8HYJ - chains B and T of the 16 polymer chains in the assembly; structure by electron microscopy, 4.30 A resolution (low resolution: residue-level contacts below are approximate; hydrogen-bond / salt-bridge calls are withheld).

# Chain B
Molecule: DNA-directed RNA polymerases IV and V subunit 2
From: Arabidopsis thaliana
Notes: EC 2.7.7.6
UniProtKB: Q9LK40 (NRPD2_ARATH); residues 1-1172 here = UniProt positions 1-1172
Sequence (1172 residues; numbered 1 to 1172; the number before each row is that of its first residue):
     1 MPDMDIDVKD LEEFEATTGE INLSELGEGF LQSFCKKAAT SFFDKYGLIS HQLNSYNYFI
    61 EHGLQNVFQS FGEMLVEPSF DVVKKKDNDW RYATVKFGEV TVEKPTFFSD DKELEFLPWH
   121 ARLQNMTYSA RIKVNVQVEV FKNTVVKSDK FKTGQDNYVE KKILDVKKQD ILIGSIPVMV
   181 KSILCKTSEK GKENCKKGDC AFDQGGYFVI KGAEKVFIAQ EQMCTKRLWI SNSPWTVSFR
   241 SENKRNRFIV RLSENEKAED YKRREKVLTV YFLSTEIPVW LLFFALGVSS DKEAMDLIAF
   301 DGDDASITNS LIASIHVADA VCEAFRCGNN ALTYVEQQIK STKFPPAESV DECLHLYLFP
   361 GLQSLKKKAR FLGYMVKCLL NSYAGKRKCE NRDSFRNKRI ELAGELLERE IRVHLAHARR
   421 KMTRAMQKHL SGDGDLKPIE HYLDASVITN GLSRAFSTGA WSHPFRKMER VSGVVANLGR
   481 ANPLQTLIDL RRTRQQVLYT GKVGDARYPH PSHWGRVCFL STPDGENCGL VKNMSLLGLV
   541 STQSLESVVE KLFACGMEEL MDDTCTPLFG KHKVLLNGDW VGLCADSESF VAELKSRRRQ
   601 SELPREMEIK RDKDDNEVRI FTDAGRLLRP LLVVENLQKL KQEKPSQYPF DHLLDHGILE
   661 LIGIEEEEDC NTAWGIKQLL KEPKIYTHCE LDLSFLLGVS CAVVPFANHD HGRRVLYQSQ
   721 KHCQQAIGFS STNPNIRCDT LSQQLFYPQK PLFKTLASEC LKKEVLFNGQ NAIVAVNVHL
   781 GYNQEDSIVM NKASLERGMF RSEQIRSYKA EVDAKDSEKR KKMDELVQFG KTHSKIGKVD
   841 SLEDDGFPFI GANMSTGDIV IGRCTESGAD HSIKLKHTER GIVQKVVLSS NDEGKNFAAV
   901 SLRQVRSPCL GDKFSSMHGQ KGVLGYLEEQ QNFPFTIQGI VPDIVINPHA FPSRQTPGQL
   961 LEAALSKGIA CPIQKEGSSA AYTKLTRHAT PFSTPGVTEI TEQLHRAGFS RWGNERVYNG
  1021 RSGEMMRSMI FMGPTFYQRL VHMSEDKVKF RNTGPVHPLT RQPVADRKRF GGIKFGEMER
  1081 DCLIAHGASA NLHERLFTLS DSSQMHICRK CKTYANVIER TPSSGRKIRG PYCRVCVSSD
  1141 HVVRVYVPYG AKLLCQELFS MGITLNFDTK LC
Not modelled in the structure: 1-21, 80-89, 142-169, 433-436, 498-504, 644-646, 814-826, 834-838, 865-870, 975-981, 1117-1129, 1172
UniProt features mapped onto this chain:
  - zinc finger: Cys1108 to Cys1136 (C4-type)
  - binding site (Mg(2+)): Asp786
  - binding site (Zn(2+)): Cys1108, Cys1111, Cys1133, Cys1136
  - mutagenesis: Arg629 (R629Q: In nrpd/e2-19; decreased DNA methylation)
What the authors report for this chain:
  - binding site for the 48-nt DNA strand (chain T): Lys215, Arg454, Ser457, Asn477
  - binding site for the 48-nt DNA strand: Arg240, Phe344
  - binding site for the 30-nt RNA strand: Asn527, Lys721, Gln724, Gln725, Lys921, His1057

# Chain T
Molecule: 48-nt DNA strand
Sequence (48 nucleotides; row label = number of the first residue in the row; numbers below 1 keep their minus sign (DC-22 is residue -22)):
   -22 CACTCTACCG ATAAGCAGAC ATACCTCTCG ACCCTGTGCT AGACACGG
Not modelled in the structure: 15-25

# Chain B / chain T interface
Contacting residue pairs - 16 pairs, chain B then chain T:
  Ile210(B) with DG7(T)
  Ala213(B) with DG7(T)
  Lys215(B) with DG7(T)
  Arg454(B) with DA8(T)
  Ser457(B) with DG7(T); DA8(T)
  Asn477(B) with DC6(T)
  Thr740(B) with DC6(T)
  Ala1065(B) with DT3(T)
  Arg1067(B) with DT3(T)
  Lys1068(B) with DC4(T)
  Ile1073(B) with DC2(T)
  Lys1074(B) with DC2(T)
  Gly1076(B) with DC1(T)
  Glu1077(B) with DC1(T)
  Met1078(B) with DC1(T)
Other interface residues (no listed pair), chain B (17 interface residues in all): Lys421, Thr458
Other interface residues (no listed pair), chain T (10 interface residues in all): DT5, DC9, DC11

# In short
17 residues of chain B face 10 of chain T across their interface. The paper reports a binding site for the
30-nt RNA strand at Asn527(B), Lys721(B) and Gln724(B) among others; a binding site for the 48-nt DNA strand
(chain T) at Lys215(B), Arg454(B) and Ser457(B) among others.
Chain B is DNA-directed RNA polymerases IV and V subunit 2 (Arabidopsis thaliana) and chain T is a 48-nt DNA
strand; the structure, A cryo-EM structure of KTF1-bound polymerase V transcription elongation complex, was
determined by electron microscopy.
